PDB entry 3AIV | X-ray diffraction, 2.50 A resolution | chain A

Chain A:
Name: Beta-glucosidase
From: Secale cereale
Notes: EC 3.2.1.21; fragment: residues in UNP 50-568
Reference sequence: Q9FYS3 (Q9FYS3_SECCE); residues 1-519 here correspond to UniProt positions 50-568 (UniProt number = residue number + 49)
Amino-acid sequence (564 residues; row label = number of the first residue in the row; numbers below 1 keep their minus sign (Met-44 is residue -44)):
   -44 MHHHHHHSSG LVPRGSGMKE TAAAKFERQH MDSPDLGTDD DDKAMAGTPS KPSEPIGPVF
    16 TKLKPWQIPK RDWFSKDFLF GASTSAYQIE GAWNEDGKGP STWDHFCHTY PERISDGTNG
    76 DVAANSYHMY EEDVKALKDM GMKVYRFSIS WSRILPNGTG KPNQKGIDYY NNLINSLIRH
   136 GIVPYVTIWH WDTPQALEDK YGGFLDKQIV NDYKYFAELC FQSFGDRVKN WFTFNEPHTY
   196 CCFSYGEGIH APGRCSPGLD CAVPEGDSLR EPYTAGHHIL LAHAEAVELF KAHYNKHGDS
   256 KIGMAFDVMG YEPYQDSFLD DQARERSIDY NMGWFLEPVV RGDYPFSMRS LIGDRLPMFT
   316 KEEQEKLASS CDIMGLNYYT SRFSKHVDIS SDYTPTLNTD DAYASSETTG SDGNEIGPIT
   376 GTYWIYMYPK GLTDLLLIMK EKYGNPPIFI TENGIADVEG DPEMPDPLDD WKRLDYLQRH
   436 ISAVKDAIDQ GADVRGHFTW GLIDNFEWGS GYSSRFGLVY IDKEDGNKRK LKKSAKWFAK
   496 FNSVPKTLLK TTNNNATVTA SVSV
Unresolved in the structure: -44 to 13, 500-519
Construct notes: expression tag (-44 to 0)
Curated features (UniProtKB/Swiss-Prot):
  - active site: Glu191 (Proton donor), Glu407 (Nucleophile)
  - binding site (a beta-D-glucoside): Gln43, His145, Asn190, Glu191, Tyr334, Glu407, Trp455, Glu462, Trp463, Phe471
Cystine bridges: Cys210-Cys216
Residues lining bound ligands: HBO (2,4-dihydroxy-7-(methyloxy)-2H-1,4-benzoxazin-3(4h)-one): Trp146, Glu191, Thr194, Phe198, Asp262, Tyr334, Tyr378, Trp379, Glu407, Glu462, Trp463, Phe471

Overview:
Bound to chain A: compound HBO. Curated annotation (UniProt) lists active-site residues Glu191 and Glu407 and
10 beta-D-glucoside-binding residues.
Chain A is Beta-glucosidase (Secale cereale); the structure, Crystal structure of beta-glucosidase in rye
complexed with an aglycone DIMBOA, was determined by X-ray diffraction (same publication as 3AIR, 3AIS, 3AIQ,
3AIU and 3AIW).
